8X0K - chains B and G of the 16 polymer chains in the assembly; structure by electron microscopy, 3.50 A resolution.

# Chain B
Protein: Spike glycoprotein E2
Source organism: Semliki Forest virus
UniProt: A0A0E3T652 (A0A0E3T652_SFV); numbering as in UniProt (aligned over 334-751)
Sequence (418 residues; numbered 334 to 751; the number before each row is that of its first residue):
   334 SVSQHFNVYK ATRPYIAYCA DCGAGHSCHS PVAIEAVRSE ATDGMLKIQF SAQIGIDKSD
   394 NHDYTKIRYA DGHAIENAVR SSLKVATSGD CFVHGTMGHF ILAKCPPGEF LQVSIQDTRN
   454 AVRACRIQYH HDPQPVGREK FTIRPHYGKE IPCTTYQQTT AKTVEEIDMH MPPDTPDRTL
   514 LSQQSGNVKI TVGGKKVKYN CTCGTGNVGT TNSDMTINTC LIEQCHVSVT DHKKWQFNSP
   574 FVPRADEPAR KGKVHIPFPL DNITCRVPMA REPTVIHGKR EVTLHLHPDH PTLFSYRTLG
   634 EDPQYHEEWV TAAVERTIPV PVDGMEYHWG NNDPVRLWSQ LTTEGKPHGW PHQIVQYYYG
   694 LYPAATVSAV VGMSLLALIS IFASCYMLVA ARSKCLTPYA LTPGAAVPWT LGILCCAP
Disulfide bonds: Cys352-Cys458, Cys355-Cys361, Cys424-Cys438, Cys486-Cys598, Cys534-Cys558, Cys536-Cys553
Covalent attachments: N-acetylglucosamine (NAG) linked to Asn533, Asn595

# Chain G
Protein: Spike glycoprotein E1
Source organism: Semliki Forest virus
UniProt: A0A0F6PP03 (A0A0F6PP03_SFV); residues 816-1253 here = UniProt positions 816-1253
Sequence (438 residues; numbered 816 to 1253; the number before each row is that of its first residue):
   816 YEHSTVMPNV VGFPYKAHIE RPGYSPLTLQ MQVVETSLEP TLNLEYITCE YKTVVPSPYV
   876 KCCGASECST KEKPDYQCKV YTGVYPFMWG GAYCFCDSEN TQLSEAYVDR SDVCRHDHAS
   936 AYKAHTASLK AKVRVMYGNV NQTVDVYVNG DHAVTIGGTQ FIFGPLSSAW TPFDNKIVVY
   996 KDEVFNQDFP PYGSGQPGRF GDIQSRTVES NDLYANTALK LARPSPGMVH VPYTQTPSGF
  1056 KYWLKEKGTA LNTKAPFGCQ IKTNPVRAMN CAVGNIPVSM NLPDSAFTRI VEAPTIIDLT
  1116 CTVATCTHSS DFGGVLTLTY KTDKNGDCSV HSHSNVATLQ EATAKVKTAG KVTLHFSTAS
  1176 ASPSFVVSLC SARATCSASC EPPKDHIVPY AASHSNVVFP DMSGTALSWV QKISGGLGAF
  1236 AIGAILVLVV VTCIGLRR
Disulfide bonds: Cys864-Cys929, Cys877-Cys909, Cys878-Cys911, Cys883-Cys893, Cys1074-Cys1086, Cys1116-Cys1191, Cys1121-Cys1195, Cys1143-Cys1185
Covalent attachments: N-acetylglucosamine (NAG) linked to Asn956

# Interface between chain B and chain G
Pairs across the interface (17; chain B residue first):
  His479(B) with Met1043(G); His1045(G), hydrogen bond
  Tyr480(B) with Ala1037(G); Arg1038(G); Pro1047(G), hydrophobic
  Arg599(B) with Met1043(G)
  Arg604(B) with Gln1050(G), hydrogen bond (side chain-backbone); Thr1051(G); Pro1052(G)
  Glu605(B) with Lys1035(G)
  His618(B) with Arg1014(G), hydrogen bond
  His620(B) with Gly1013(G); Arg1014(G); Thr1051(G); Pro1052(G); Tyr1057(G)
  Ala646(B) with Tyr1057(G), hydrophobic
Other interface residues (no listed pair), chain B (10 interface residues in all): Thr607, Glu648
Other interface residues (no listed pair), chain G (13 interface residues in all): Ser1040

# Summary
The interface between chain B and chain G involves 10 residues on one side and 13 on the other, with 3
hydrogen bonds. Polar contacts include His479(B)-His1045(G), Arg604(B)-Gln1050(G) and His618(B)-Arg1014(G).
N-acetylglucosamine is covalently linked to Asn533(B) and Asn595(B). Covalently linked N-acetylglucosamine: at
Asn956(G).
Chain B is Spike glycoprotein E2 and chain G is Spike glycoprotein E1, both from Semliki Forest virus; the
structure, Cryo-EM structure of Semliki Forest virus in complex with its receptor VLDLR(2-fold), was
determined by electron microscopy.
